Entry 8TNU (electron microscopy, 3.36 A resolution); this record covers chains J and K of the 12 polymer chains in the assembly.

# Chain J
Molecule: TRNM-b*01 heavy chain
Organism: Macaca mulatta
Sequence (226 residues; numbered 2 to 227; the number before each row is that of its first residue):
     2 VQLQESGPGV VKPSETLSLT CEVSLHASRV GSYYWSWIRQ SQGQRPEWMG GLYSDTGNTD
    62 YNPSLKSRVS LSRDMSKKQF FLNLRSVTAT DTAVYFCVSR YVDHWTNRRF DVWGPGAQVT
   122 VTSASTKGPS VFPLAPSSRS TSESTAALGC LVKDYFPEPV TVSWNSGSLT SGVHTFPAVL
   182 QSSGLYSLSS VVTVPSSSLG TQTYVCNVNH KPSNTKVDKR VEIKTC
Cystine bridges: C22-C98, C151-C207

# Chain K
Molecule: TRNM-b*01 light chain
Organism: Macaca mulatta
Sequence (213 residues; numbered 1 to 213; the number before each row is that of its first residue):
     1 DIQMTQSPSS LSASVGDRVT VTCRASLDIN KDLNWYQQKP GKAPALLIYA ASTLQTGVSS
    61 RFSGSGSGTQ FTLTISSLQP EDFATYYCLQ DYSFPLTFGG GTKIDLKRTV AAPSVFIFPP
   121 SEDQVKSGTV SVVCLLNNFY PREASVKWKV DGALKTGNSQ ESVTEQDSKD NTYSLSSTLT
   181 LSSTEYQSHK VYACEVTHQG LSSPVTKSFN RAA
Cystine bridges: C23-C88, C134-C194

# Chain J / chain K interface
Residue-residue contacts (61):
  Y35(J) - F94(K)
  I39(J) - F98(K)  hydrophobic
  Q41(J) - Q38(K)  hydrogen bond
  Q41(J) - Y87(K)
  R46(J) - M4(K)
  R46(J) - Y87(K)
  R46(J) - F98(K)
  R46(J) - G99(K)
  R46(J) - G100(K)
  P47(J) - Y87(K)
  P47(J) - F98(K)
  W49(J) - F94(K)  hydrophobic
  W49(J) - P95(K)  hydrophobic
  W49(J) - L96(K)
  D61(J) - F94(K)
  P64(J) - P95(K)
  F97(J) - A43(K)  hydrophobic
  R101(J) - Y36(K)
  R101(J) - D91(K)  salt bridge
  N108(J) - Y49(K)
  R109(J) - T56(K)  hydrogen bond
  R110(J) - N34(K)
  R110(J) - Y36(K)
  R110(J) - Y49(K)
  R110(J) - Q55(K)
  R110(J) - D91(K)  salt bridge
  D112(J) - Y36(K)  hydrogen bond
  D112(J) - L46(K)
  D112(J) - Q55(K)
  W114(J) - Y36(K)
  W114(J) - P44(K)
  W114(J) - F98(K)  hydrophobic
  G115(J) - A43(K)
  F133(J) - D123(K)
  F133(J) - Q124(K)
  L135(J) - F118(K)
  A136(J) - F118(K)
  R140(J) - A213(K)  hydrogen bond (side chain-backbone)
  E144(J) - F116(K)
  T146(J) - F116(K)
  A148(J) - F116(K)  hydrophobic
  A148(J) - F118(K)
  A148(J) - L135(K)  hydrophobic
  L152(J) - Q124(K)
  K154(J) - Q124(K)  hydrogen bond
  K154(J) - S131(K)  hydrogen bond
  H175(J) - N137(K)
  H175(J) - S174(K)  hydrogen bond
  F177(J) - L135(K)  hydrophobic
  F177(J) - S162(K)
  F177(J) - S174(K)
  F177(J) - L175(K)
  F177(J) - S176(K)
  P178(J) - S162(K)  hydrogen bond (backbone-side chain)
  P178(J) - V163(K)
  V180(J) - Q160(K)
  V180(J) - S162(K)
  L181(J) - Q160(K)
  Q182(J) - Q160(K)
  V192(J) - L135(K)  hydrophobic
  T194(J) - N137(K)
Also at the interface, not in a pair above, chain J (42 interface residues in all): E48, N63, F111, P134, P137, A147, L149, T176, K225
Also at the interface, not in a pair above, chain K (43 interface residues in all): L89, P119, S121, E122, S127, T129, V130, V133, E161, T164, D167

# In short
42 residues of chain J and 43 residues of chain K are in contact; the contacts include 8 hydrogen bonds and 2
salt bridges. Polar contacts include R101(J)-D91(K), R110(J)-D91(K) and Q41(J)-Q38(K).
Here chain J is TRNM-b*01 heavy chain and chain K is TRNM-b*01 light chain, both from Macaca mulatta. Entry
8TNU (Cryo-EM structure of TRNM-b*01 Fab in complex with HIV-1 Env trimer BG505.DS SOSIP) was determined by
electron microscopy, deposited together with 8TDX, 8TE7, 8TJR, 8TJS, 8TKC, 8TL2 and 5 further entries.
